8OY3 - chains A and D of the 3 polymer chains in the assembly; structure by X-ray diffraction, 2.16 A resolution.

# Chain A
Protein: Deoxyribodipyrimidine photo-lyase
Source organism: Methanosarcina mazei Go1
Notes: EC 4.1.99.3
UniProtKB: Q8PYK9 (Q8PYK9_METMA); residue numbers follow UniProt; this construct covers 1-464
Sequence (498 residues; numbered -19 to 478; the number before each row is that of its first residue; numbers below 1 keep their minus sign (Met-19 is residue -19)):
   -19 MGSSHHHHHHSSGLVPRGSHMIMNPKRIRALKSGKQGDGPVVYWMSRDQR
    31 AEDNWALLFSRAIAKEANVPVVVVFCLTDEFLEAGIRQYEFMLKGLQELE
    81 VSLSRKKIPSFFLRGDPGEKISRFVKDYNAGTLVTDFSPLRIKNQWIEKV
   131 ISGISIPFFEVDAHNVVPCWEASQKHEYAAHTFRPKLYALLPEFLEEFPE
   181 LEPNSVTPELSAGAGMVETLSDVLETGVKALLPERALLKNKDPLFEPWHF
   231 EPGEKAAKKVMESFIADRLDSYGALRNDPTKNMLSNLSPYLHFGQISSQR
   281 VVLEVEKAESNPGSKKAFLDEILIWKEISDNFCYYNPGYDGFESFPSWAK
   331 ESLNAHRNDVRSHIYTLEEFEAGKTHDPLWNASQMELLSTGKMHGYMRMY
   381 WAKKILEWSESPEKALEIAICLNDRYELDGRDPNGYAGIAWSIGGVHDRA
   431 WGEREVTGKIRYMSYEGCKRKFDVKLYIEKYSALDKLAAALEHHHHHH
Not modelled in the structure: -19 to 2, 188-198, 467-478
Construct notes: initiating methionine (-19); expression tag (-18 to 0, 465-478)
Ligand contacts: dihydroflavine-adenine dinucleotide (FDA): Tyr252, Leu264, Ser265, Asn266, Leu267, Ser268, Leu271, Phe298, Glu301, Ile302, Trp305, Lys306, Ser309, Lys372, Met373, Gly375, Arg378, Met379, Trp381, Ala382, Asn403, Glu407, Asp409, Gly410, Asp412, Asn414, Gly415, Gly418, Ile419, Ser422
From the paper describing this entry:
  - conformationally variable residues: Arg256, Arg378
  - binding site for dihydroflavine-adenine dinucleotide: Ser268, Asn403, Asp409

# Chain D
Molecule: Counterstrand-oligonucleotide
Sequence (14 nucleotides; numbered 1 to 14; the number before each row is that of its first residue):
     1 TTGCGCGAAGCCGA

# Chain A / chain D interface
Contacting residue pairs - 20 pairs, chain A then chain D:
  Lys155(A) - DG13(D)  salt bridge to the phosphate
  Tyr158(A) - DC11(D)  sugar contact
  Trp328(A) - DG10(D)  phosphate contact
  Arg429(A) - DA8(D)  base contact
  Arg429(A) - DA9(D)  base contact
  Arg429(A) - DG10(D)  base contact
  Ala430(A) - DA9(D)  sugar contact
  Ala430(A) - DG10(D)  sugar contact
  Trp431(A) - DA8(D)  base contact
  Trp431(A) - DA9(D)  sugar contact
  Gly432(A) - DA8(D)  phosphate contact
  Gly432(A) - DA9(D)  sugar contact
  Glu433(A) - DA9(D)  hydrogen bond to the phosphate
  Lys439(A) - DA9(D)  phosphate contact
  Lys439(A) - DG10(D)  salt bridge to the phosphate
  Lys449(A) - DT1(D)  phosphate contact
  Arg450(A) - DT1(D)  sugar contact
  Arg450(A) - DT2(D)  base contact
  Arg450(A) - DG3(D)  hydrogen bond to the base
  Phe452(A) - DT1(D)  phosphate contact
Other interface residues (no listed pair), chain A (17 interface residues in all): Glu157, His161, Thr162, Lys166, Lys451
Other interface residues (no listed pair), chain D (11 interface residues in all): DC4, DG7, DC12

# In short
17 residues of chain A and 11 residues of chain D are in contact, with 2 hydrogen bonds and 2 salt bridges.
Polar contacts include Arg450(A)-DG3(D), Glu433(A)-DA9(D) and Lys155(A)-DG13(D). Ligands of chain A:
dihydroflavine-adenine dinucleotide. From the paper: a binding site for dihydroflavine-adenine dinucleotide at
Ser268(A), Asn403(A) and Asp409(A); conformational variability at Arg256(A) and Arg378(A).
Here chain A is Deoxyribodipyrimidine photo-lyase (Methanosarcina mazei Go1) and chain D is
Counterstrand-oligonucleotide. Entry 8OY3 (Time-resolved SFX structure of the class II photolyase complexed
with a thymine dimer (3 picosecond pump-probe ...) was determined by X-ray diffraction (same publication as
8OET, 8OY4, 8OY5, 8OY6, 8OY7, 8OY8 and 4 further entries).
